6TJ5 - chains A and B of the 3 polymer chains in the assembly; structure by X-ray diffraction, 2.39 A resolution.

== Chain A ==
Protein: Calmodulin, putative
From: Toxoplasma gondii
Reference sequence: A0A0F7UZ05 (A0A0F7UZ05_TOXGV); residues 1-134 here = UniProt positions 1-134
Amino-acid sequence (135 residues; row label = number of the first residue in the row; numbering starts at 0):
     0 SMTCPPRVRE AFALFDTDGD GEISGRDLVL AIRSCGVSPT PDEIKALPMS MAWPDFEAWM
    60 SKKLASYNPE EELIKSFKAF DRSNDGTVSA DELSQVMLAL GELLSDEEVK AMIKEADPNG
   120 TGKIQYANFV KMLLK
Unresolved in the structure: 0-3
Sequence notes: expression tag (0)
Bound ions: Ca2+: Asp15, Asp17, Asp19, Glu21
What the authors report for this chain:
  - Ca2+ coordination: Asp15, Asp17, Asp19, Glu21

== Chain B ==
Protein: Myosin light chain TgMLC1
From: Toxoplasma gondii
Reference sequence: Q95UJ7 (Q95UJ7_TOXGO); residues 66-210 here = UniProt positions 66-210
Amino-acid sequence (152 residues; row label = number of the first residue in the row):
    66 ADEDMQEALE EMVEADEMYA RFNARASGGK VSTGDAMILA RQLGLAPSYA DKQAFEEKSG
   126 DNLDYASFQK FVGTSTHPED NIEDLVEAFA YFDVSKHGYL TRKQMGNILM TYGEPLTTEE
   186 FNALAAEYFT SDQIDYRQFC KAMLEAENLY FQ
Unresolved in the structure: 66-76, 214-217
Sequence notes: expression tag (211-217)

== Chain A / chain B interface ==
Contacting residue pairs (14):
  Ala12(A) - Tyr177(B)  hydrogen bond (backbone-side chain)
  Asp15(A) - Asn172(B)
  Thr16(A) - Tyr156(B)
  Thr16(A) - Phe157(B)
  Asp17(A) - Phe157(B)
  Asp17(A) - Gln169(B)  hydrogen bond (backbone-side chain)
  Gly18(A) - Phe157(B)
  Gly18(A) - Gln169(B)
  Gly18(A) - Asn172(B)
  Gly18(A) - Ile173(B)
  Asp19(A) - Lys168(B)  salt bridge
  Asp19(A) - Gln169(B)
  Gly20(A) - Asn172(B)  hydrogen bond (backbone-side chain)
  Glu21(A) - Lys168(B)  salt bridge
Also at the interface, not in a pair above, chain B (8 interface residues in all): Val159
The authors on this interface:
  - interface residues, chain B: Lys168(B), Gln169(B), Asn172(B), Tyr177(B)

== Summary ==
Chain A and chain B each contribute 8 residues to their interface; the contacts include 3 hydrogen bonds and 2
salt bridges. Among the polar pairs are Asp19(A)-Lys168(B), Glu21(A)-Lys168(B) and Ala12(A)-Tyr177(B). The
paper reports interface residues Lys168(B), Gln169(B) and Asn172(B) among others; Ca2+ coordination by
Asp15(A), Asp17(A) and Asp19(A) among others.
Chain A is Calmodulin, putative and chain B is Myosin light chain TgMLC1, both from Toxoplasma gondii; the
structure, T. gondii myosin A trimeric complex with ELC1, was determined by X-ray diffraction together with
6TJ4, 6TJ6 and 6ZN3 from the same study.
